6I9P - chain A; structure by X-ray diffraction, 1.25 A resolution.

[Chain A]
Protein: Ferritin, middle subunit
Organism: Lithobates catesbeiana
Notes: EC 1.16.3.1; engineered mutation(s): H54N
UniProt: P07798 (FRI2_LITCT); residues 0-175 here correspond to UniProt positions 1-176 (UniProt number = residue number + 1)
Sequence (176 residues; each row starts with the number of its first residue; numbering starts at 0):
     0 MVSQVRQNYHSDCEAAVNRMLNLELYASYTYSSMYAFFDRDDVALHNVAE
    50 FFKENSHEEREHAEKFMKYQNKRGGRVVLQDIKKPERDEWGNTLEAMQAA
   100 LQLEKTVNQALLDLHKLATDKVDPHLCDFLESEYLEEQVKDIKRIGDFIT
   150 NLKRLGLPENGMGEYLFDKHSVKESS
Unresolved in the structure: 0, 175
Construct notes: variant Asn54 (His55 in P07798)
UniProt features mapped onto this chain:
  - binding site (Fe cation): Glu23, Glu58, His61, Glu103, Gln137, Asp140
Metal / ion sites: Mg2+ site 1 near Ser10 (its only coordinating residue here); Mg2+ site 2: Glu23, Glu58; Mg2+ site 3: Glu103, Glu136, Gln137, Asp140; Mg2+ site 4 near Glu158 (its only coordinating residue here)

[Summary]
The Mg2+ site 2 is built by Glu23 and Glu58. Glu103, Glu136, Gln137 and Asp140 coordinate Mg2+ site 3. From
UniProt: 6 Fe cation-binding residues.
Chain A is Ferritin, middle subunit (Lithobates catesbeiana); the structure, Iron-free state of Rana
catesbeiana H' ferritin variant H54N, was determined by X-ray diffraction (same publication as 6I9T, 6IAF and
6IAJ).
